PDB entry 7C7Q | electron microscopy, 3.00 A resolution | chains A and B

== Chain A ==
Molecule: Gamma-aminobutyric acid type B receptor subunit 1
Source organism: Homo sapiens
Reference sequence: Q9UBS5 (GABR1_HUMAN); residue numbers follow UniProt; this construct covers 15-862
Chain sequence (879 residues; numbered -1 to 877; the number before each row is that of its first residue; numbers below 1 keep their minus sign (Met-1 is residue -1)):
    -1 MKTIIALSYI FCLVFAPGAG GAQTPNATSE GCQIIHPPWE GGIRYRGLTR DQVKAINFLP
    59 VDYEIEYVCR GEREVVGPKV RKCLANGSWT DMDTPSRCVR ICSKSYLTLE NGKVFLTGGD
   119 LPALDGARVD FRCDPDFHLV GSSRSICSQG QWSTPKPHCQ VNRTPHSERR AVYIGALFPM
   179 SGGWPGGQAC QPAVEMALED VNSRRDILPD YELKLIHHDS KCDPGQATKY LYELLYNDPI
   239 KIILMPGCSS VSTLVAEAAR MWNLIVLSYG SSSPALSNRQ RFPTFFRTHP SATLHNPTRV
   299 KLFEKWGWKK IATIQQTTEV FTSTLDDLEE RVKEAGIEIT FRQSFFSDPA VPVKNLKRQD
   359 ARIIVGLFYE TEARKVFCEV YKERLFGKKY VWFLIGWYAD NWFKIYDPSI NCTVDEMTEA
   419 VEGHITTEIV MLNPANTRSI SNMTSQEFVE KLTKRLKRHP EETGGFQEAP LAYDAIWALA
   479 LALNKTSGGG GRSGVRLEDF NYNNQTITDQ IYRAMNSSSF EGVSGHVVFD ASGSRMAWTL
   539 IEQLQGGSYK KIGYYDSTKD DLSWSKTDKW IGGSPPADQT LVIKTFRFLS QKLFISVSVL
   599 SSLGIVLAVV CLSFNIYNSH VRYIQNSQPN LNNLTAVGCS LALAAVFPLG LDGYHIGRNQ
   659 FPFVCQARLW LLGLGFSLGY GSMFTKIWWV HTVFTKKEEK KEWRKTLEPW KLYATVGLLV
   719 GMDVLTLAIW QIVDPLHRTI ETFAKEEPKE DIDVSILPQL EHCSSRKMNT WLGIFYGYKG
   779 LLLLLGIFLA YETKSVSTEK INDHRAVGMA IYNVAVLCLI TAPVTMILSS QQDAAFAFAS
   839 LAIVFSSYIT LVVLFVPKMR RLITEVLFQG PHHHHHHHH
Unresolved in the structure: -1 to 165, 486-493, 694-704, 863-877
Sequence notes: expression tag (-1 to 14, 863-877)
Disulfides: Cys220-Cys246, Cys376-Cys410, Cys663-Cys761
Glycans and other covalent adducts: N-acetylglucosamine (NAG) linked to Asn409, Asn440, Asn482, Asn502, Asn514
Residues lining bound ligands:
  - baclofen (2C0): Trp182, Cys246, Ser247, Gly268, Ser269, Ser270, His287, Phe319, Phe366, Tyr367, Ile393, Trp395, Tyr396, Glu466
  - FN0 ((3S)-5,7-ditert-butyl-3-oxidanyl-3-(trifluoromethyl)-1-benzofuran-2-one): Ile785, Ala788, Tyr789, Lys792, Gly806, Met807, Tyr810
What the authors report for this chain:
  - binding site for FN0: Ala788, Tyr789, Lys792, Met807, Tyr810
  - conformationally variable residues (loop rearrangement): Ile750

== Chain B ==
Molecule: Gamma-aminobutyric acid type B receptor subunit 2
Source organism: Homo sapiens
Reference sequence: O75899 (GABR2_HUMAN); residues 41-780 here = UniProt positions 41-780
Chain sequence (769 residues; each row starts with the number of its first residue):
    12 MKTIIALSYI FCLVFADYKD DDDKGSGGSG WARGAPRPPP SSPPLSIMGL MPLTKEVAKG
    72 SIGRGVLPAV ELAIEQIRNE SLLRPYFLDL RLYDTECDNA KGLKAFYDAI KYGPNHLMVF
   132 GGVCPSVTSI IAESLQGWNL VQLSFAATTP VLADKKKYPY FFRTVPSDNA VNPAILKLLK
   192 HYQWKRVGTL TQDVQRFSEV RNDLTGVLYG EDIEISDTES FSNDPCTSVK KLKGNDVRII
   252 LGQFDQNMAA KVFCCAYEEN MYGSKYQWII PGWYEPSWWE QVHTEANSSR CLRKNLLAAM
   312 EGYIGVDFEP LSSKQIKTIS GKTPQQYERE YNNKRSGVGP SKFHGYAYDG IWVIAKTLQR
   372 AMETLHASSR HQRIQDFNYT DHTLGRIILN AMNETNFFGV TGQVVFRNGE RMGTIKFTQF
   432 QDSREVKVGE YNAVADTLEI INDTIRFQGS EPPKDKTIIL EQLRKISLPL YSILSALTIL
   492 GMIMASAFLF FNIKNRNQKL IKMSSPYMNN LIILGGMLSY ASIFLFGLDG SFVSEKTFET
   552 LCTVRTWILT VGYTTAFGAM FAKTWRVHAI FKNVKMKKKI IKDQKLLVIV GGMLLIDLCI
   612 LICWQAVDPL RRTVEKYSME PDPAGRDISI RPLLEHCENT HMTIWLGIVY AYKGLLMLFG
   672 CFLAWETRNV SIPALNDSKY IGMSVYNVGI MCIIGAAVSF LTRDQPNVQF CIVALVIIFC
   732 STITLCLVFV PKLITLRTNP DAATQNRRFQ FTQNQKKEDS KTSTSVTSV
Unresolved in the structure: 12-53, 295-300, 377-384, 584-594, 749-780
Sequence notes: expression tag (12-40)
Disulfides: Cys108-Cys135, Cys237-Cys266, Cys265-Cys302, Cys553-Cys648
Glycans and other covalent adducts: N-acetylglucosamine (NAG) linked to Asn389, Asn404, Asn453
Residues lining bound ligands: FN0 ((3S)-5,7-ditert-butyl-3-oxidanyl-3-(trifluoromethyl)-1-benzofuran-2-one): Lys690, Tyr691, Met694, Leu738
Swiss-Prot annotation at these positions:
  - modified residue (Phosphoserine): Ser776, Ser779
  - glycosylation (N-linked (GlcNAc...) asparagine): Asn90, Asn298, Asn389, Asn404, Asn453
  - natural variant: Ala567 (A567T: In NDPLHS), Gly693 (G693W: In DEE59; uncertain significance), Ser695 (S695I: In DEE59), Ile705 (I705N: In DEE59), Ala707 (A707T: In NDPLHS)
  - mutagenesis: Tyr118 (Y118A: Impairs interaction with GABBR1. Decreases signaling via G-proteins)
What the authors report for this chain:
  - binding site for FN0: Lys690, Tyr691, Met694
  - conformationally variable residues (helix shift, loop rearrangement): Ile469, Met519, Ile581, Leu598, Asp619, Thr654, Thr678 to Asp688
  - mutagenesis - L686P: decreased signaling (citing earlier work)

== Chain A / chain B interface ==
Residue-residue contacts (62; chain A residue first):
  Asp221(A) with Glu144(B)
  Pro222(A) with Glu144(B)
  Gly223(A) with Glu144(B), hydrogen bond (backbone-side chain); Ser145(B)
  Thr226(A) with Leu114(B); Tyr118(B), hydrogen bond (backbone-side chain); Ser145(B)
  Lys227(A) with Gly148(B), hydrogen bond (side chain-backbone); Trp149(B)
  Leu229(A) with Tyr118(B)
  Tyr230(A) with Tyr118(B), hydrophobic; Ile121(B); Lys122(B); Trp149(B), hydrophobic
  Tyr234(A) with Tyr118(B), hydrophobic; Asp119(B), hydrogen bond; Lys122(B)
  Leu252(A) with Ile141(B), hydrophobic
  Glu255(A) with Asn110(B), hydrogen bond; Ala111(B)
  Ala256(A) with Leu114(B), hydrophobic
  Arg258(A) with Ala111(B); Lys112(B)
  Met259(A) with Ala111(B); Lys112(B)
  Trp260(A) with Lys115(B); Tyr118(B), hydrophobic
  Gln313(A) with Asp204(B)
  Thr315(A) with Gln206(B)
  Phe339(A) with Thr229(B)
  Arg340(A) with Asp204(B); Ser231(B); Ser233(B), hydrogen bond
  Ser342(A) with Asp204(B), hydrogen bond; Ser209(B), hydrogen bond; Asn213(B), hydrogen bond (backbone-side chain)
  Phe344(A) with Val162(B), hydrophobic; Asp165(B); Gln206(B); Glu210(B), hydrogen bond (backbone-side chain)
  Val349(A) with Asn213(B); Thr216(B)
  Arg356(A) with Glu225(B), salt bridge; Ile226(B), hydrogen bond (side chain-backbone); Ser227(B), hydrogen bond (side chain-backbone)
  Gln357(A) with Thr229(B); Glu230(B); Lys242(B)
  Tyr810(A) with Met694(B), hydrophobic; Tyr697(B), hydrophobic; Asn698(B), hydrogen bond
  Asn811(A) with Tyr697(B), hydrogen bond
  Val814(A) with Tyr697(B); Ile701(B), hydrophobic
  Ile818(A) with Met702(B), hydrophobic; Ile705(B), hydrophobic
  Ile825(A) with Gln716(B); Val719(B), hydrophobic
  Leu826(A) with Thr713(B)
  Ala832(A) with Leu712(B), hydrophobic
  Phe836(A) with Ala708(B), hydrophobic; Val709(B), hydrophobic
Other interface residues (no listed pair), chain A (39 interface residues in all): Leu323, Glu327, Thr338, Gln341, Phe343, Asn353, Val822, Gln829
Other interface residues (no listed pair), chain B (47 interface residues in all): Asp109, Lys168, Val205, Arg212, Asn234
From the paper, about this interface:
  - interface residues, chain A: Val814(A), Ile818(A), Val822(A), Ile825(A), Leu826(A), Ala832(A), Phe836(A)
  - interface residues, chain B: Met694(B), Ile701(B), Met702(B), Ile705(B), Val709(B), Leu712(B), Thr713(B), Gln716(B), Val719(B)

== Overview ==
Chain A and chain B form an interface of 39 and 47 residues respectively; the contacts include 14 hydrogen
bonds and 1 salt bridge. Among the polar pairs are Arg356(A)-Glu225(B), Gly223(A)-Glu144(B) and
Thr226(A)-Tyr118(B). From the paper: a binding site for FN0 at Ala788(A), Tyr789(A) and Lys690(B) among
others; L686P of chain B reduces signaling.
Chain A is Gamma-aminobutyric acid type B receptor subunit 1 and chain B is Gamma-aminobutyric acid type B
receptor subunit 2, both from Homo sapiens; the structure, Cryo-EM structure of the baclofen/BHFF-bound human
GABA(B) receptor in active state, was determined by electron microscopy together with 7C7S from the same
study.
